Entry 9ERJ (electron microscopy, 2.90 A resolution); this record covers chains B and D of the 6 polymer chains in the assembly.

# Chain B
Protein: Na(+)-translocating ferredoxin:NAD(+) oxidoreductase complex subunit B
From: Acetobacterium woodii DSM 1030
Notes: EC 7.2.1.2
UniProtKB: H6LC27 (RNFB_ACEWD); residues 1-333 here = UniProt positions 1-333
Chain sequence (333 residues; numbered 1 to 333; the number before each row is that of its first residue):
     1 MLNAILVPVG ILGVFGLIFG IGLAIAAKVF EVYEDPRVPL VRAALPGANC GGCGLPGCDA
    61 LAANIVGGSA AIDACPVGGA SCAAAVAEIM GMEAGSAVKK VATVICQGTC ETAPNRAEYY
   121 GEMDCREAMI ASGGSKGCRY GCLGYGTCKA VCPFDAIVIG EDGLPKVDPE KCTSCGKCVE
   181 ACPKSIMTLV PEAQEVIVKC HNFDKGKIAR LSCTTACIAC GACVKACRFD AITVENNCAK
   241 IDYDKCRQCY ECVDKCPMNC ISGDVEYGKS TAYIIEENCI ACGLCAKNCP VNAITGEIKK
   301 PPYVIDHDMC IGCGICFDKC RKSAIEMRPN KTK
Metal / ion sites: 4Fe-4S cluster Fe site 1: Cys53, Cys58, Cys75; 4Fe-4S cluster Fe site 2: Cys106, Cys138, Cys200, Cys213; 4Fe-4S cluster Fe site 3: Cys125, Cys142, Cys148, Cys182; 4Fe-4S cluster Fe site 4: Cys152, Cys172, Cys175, Cys178; 4Fe-4S cluster Fe site 5: Cys217, Cys220, Cys223, Cys256; 4Fe-4S cluster Fe site 6: Cys227, Cys246, Cys252; 4Fe-4S cluster Fe site 7: Cys279, Cys282, Cys285, Cys320; 4Fe-4S cluster Fe site 8: Cys289, Cys310, Cys313, Cys316
Residues lining bound ligands:
  - 4Fe-4S cluster (SF4), molecule 1: Leu45, Gly47, Ala48, Asn49, Cys50, Cys53, Leu55, Cys58, Cys75, Pro76, Val77, Gly78
  - 4Fe-4S cluster (SF4), molecule 2: Ala102, Cys152, Pro153, Phe154, Ala156, Ile157, Val167, Lys171, Cys172, Thr173, Cys175, Lys177, Cys178
  - 4Fe-4S cluster (SF4), molecule 3: Cys106, Gln107, Gly108, Ala113, Lys136, Cys138, Tyr140, Gly141, Lys199, Cys200, His201, Asn202, Cys213, Thr215, Ala216
  - 4Fe-4S cluster (SF4), molecule 4: Cys125, Cys142, Leu143, Gly144, Tyr145, Gly146, Thr147, Cys148, Pro165, Ala181, Cys182, Pro183, Lys184, Ile186, Met187
  - 4Fe-4S cluster (SF4), molecule 5: Val196, Cys227, Phe229, Ala231, Ile232, Ile241, Cys246, Arg247, Gln248, Cys249, Tyr250, Glu251, Cys252
  - 4Fe-4S cluster (SF4), molecule 6: Cys217, Ile218, Ala219, Cys220, Gly221, Ala222, Cys223, Val234, Ala239, Lys255, Cys256, Pro257, Cys260, Ile261
  - 4Fe-4S cluster (SF4), molecule 7: Ile274, Cys279, Cys282, Gly283, Leu284, Cys285, Tyr303, Cys320, Arg321, Ile325
  - 4Fe-4S cluster (SF4), molecule 8: Cys289, Val291, Ile294, Cys310, Gly312, Cys313, Gly314, Ile315, Cys316
Swiss-Prot annotation at these positions:
  - region: Met1 to Ala27 (Hydrophobic)
  - binding site ([4Fe-4S] cluster): Cys50, Cys53, Cys58, Cys75, Cys138, Cys142, Cys148, Cys152, Cys172, Cys175, Cys178, Cys182, Cys217, Cys220, Cys223, Cys227, Cys246, Cys249, Cys252, Cys256 and 8 more in UniProt

# Chain D
Protein: Na(+)-translocating ferredoxin:NAD(+) oxidoreductase complex subunit D
From: Acetobacterium woodii DSM 1030
Notes: EC 7.2.1.2
UniProtKB: H6LC31 (RNFD_ACEWD); residue numbers follow UniProt; this construct covers 1-318
Chain sequence (318 residues; numbered 1 to 318; the number before each row is that of its first residue):
     1 MNELNLTVSS SPHIRAKHST ASIMQNVIIA LLPALAVAGY VFGLWALALV AICVISSVAT
    61 EAVIQKLLKK PITVNDWSAV VTGVLLAFNL PINAPWWIGV VGSVFAIAIV KQCFGGLGQN
   121 FINPALAARA FLLASWPGHM TSTAYIPLTD TVTTATPLAL LKAGETGSMP STLDLFTGLN
   181 GVYGCIGEIS ALALLIGGLY LIYKGIISWR IPTIYLLTIA IFALLVGQDP IVHMVSGGVM
   241 LGAFFMATDY ASSPVTAKGQ IIYAIGCGLI TMIIRLYGGY PEGCSYSILL MNVATPLIER
   301 FTKERIYGVT KIKKEAKA
Covalent attachments: flavin mononucleotide (FMN) linked to Thr156
Residues lining bound ligands:
  - FMN (flavin mononucleotide): Asn89, Arg129, Ser142, Tyr145, Leu158, Ala159, Gly184, Cys185, Glu188, Gly237, Gly238, Leu241, Met246, Tyr280, Pro281, Glu282, Gly283, Cys284, Ser285, Tyr286
  - riboflavin (RBF): Ile23, Met24, Val27, Ser78, Val81, Thr82, Leu85, Lys111, Leu117, Gly118, Asn120, Asn123, Pro124, Ala125, Ile206, Ile207, Phe245, Met246, Thr248, Asp249, Tyr250, Ala251
Swiss-Prot annotation at these positions:
  - modified residue: Thr156 (FMN phosphoryl threonine)
Reported in the primary citation:
  - mutagenesis - N123A, D249A: abolished growth
  - mutagenesis - N123A, D249A: abolished catalytic activity
  - mutagenesis - F245A: unchanged growth

# Interface between chain B and chain D
Residue-residue contacts (9):
  Arg116(B) with Asn5(D)
  Ala117(B) with Leu6(D)
  Glu118(B) with Asn5(D); Leu6(D), hydrogen bond (backbone-backbone); Thr7(D); Val8(D), hydrogen bond (backbone-backbone)
  Tyr119(B) with Val8(D)
  Tyr120(B) with Val8(D), hydrogen bond (backbone-backbone); Ser9(D)
Also at the interface, not in a pair above, chain B (8 interface residues in all): Ile130, Ala131, Ser135
Also at the interface, not in a pair above, chain D (7 interface residues in all): Glu3, Ser10

# Summary
Chain B and chain D form an interface of 8 and 7 residues respectively; the contacts include 3 hydrogen bonds.
The backbones hydrogen-bond at Glu118(B)-Leu6(D), Glu118(B)-Val8(D) and Tyr120(B)-Val8(D). Ligands of chain B:
8 copies of 4Fe-4S cluster. From the paper: N123A and D249A of chain D abolish growth; N123A and D249A of
chain D abolish catalytic activity.
Here chain B is Na(+)-translocating ferredoxin:NAD(+) oxidoreductase complex subunit B and chain D is
Na(+)-translocating ferredoxin:NAD(+) oxidoreductase complex subunit D, both from Acetobacterium woodii DSM
1030. Entry 9ERJ (Cryo-EM structure of sodium pumping Rnf complex from Acetobacterium woodii reduced with low
potential Ferredoxin) was determined by electron microscopy together with 9ERI, 9ERK and 9ERL from the same
study.
